PDB entry 2VBO | X-ray diffraction, 1.80 A resolution | chains A and C of the 4 polymer chains in the assembly

[Chain A]
Protein: DNA endonuclease I-crei
Organism: Chlamydomonas reinhardtii
Notes: EC 3.1.-.-
UniProtKB: P05725 (DNE1_CHLRE); numbering as in UniProt (aligned over 1-153)
Chain sequence (153 residues; row label = number of the first residue in the row):
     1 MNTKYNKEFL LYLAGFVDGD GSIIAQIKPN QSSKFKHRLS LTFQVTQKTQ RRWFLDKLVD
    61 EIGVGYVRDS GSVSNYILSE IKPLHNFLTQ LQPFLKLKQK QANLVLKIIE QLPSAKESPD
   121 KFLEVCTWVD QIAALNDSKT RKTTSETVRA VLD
Construct notes: conflict Ser33 (Tyr in P05725), Arg38 (Gln in P05725), Thr42 (Ala in P05725), Ser70 (Arg in P05725), Asn75 (Asp in P05725), Glu110 (Trp in P05725), Gln111 (Arg in P05725)
Bound ions: Ca2+ site 1: Gly19 (shared with 1 residue of chain B; DA15(C) of chain C; 1 residue of chain E); Ca2+ site 2: Asp20 (shared with 1 residue of chain B; DA14(C) of chain C; 1 residue of chain E); Ca2+ site 3: Ala134, Asn136
Curated features (UniProtKB/Swiss-Prot):
  - region (Interaction with DNA): Gln44 to Gln47, Ser138 to Thr143
  - binding site (Mg(2+)): Gly19, Asp20
  - mutagenesis: Asp20 (D20A/L/N: Loss of catalytic activity. Reduced affinity for DNA), Gln26 (Q26A/C: Alters the specificity of the endonuclease), Gln44 (Q44A/C/T/V/W: Alters the specificity of the endonuclease), Gln47 (Q47A/E/M: Loss of catalytic activity; Q47N: Strongly reduced affinity for DNA. No effect on catalytic activity), Arg68 (R68A: Loss of activity), Lys98 (K98A: Strongly reduced affinity for DNA. Increased catalytic activity; K98R: Strongly reduced affinity for DNA. No effect on catalytic activity), Ser138 (S138A: Reduced affinity for DNA. No effect on catalytic activity. Reduced cleavage; when associated with M-139), Lys139 (K139M: Reduced affinity for DNA. No effect on catalytic activity. Reduced cleavage; when associated with A-138), Lys142 (K142G: Reduced affinity for DNA. No effect on catalytic activity. Reduced cleavage; when associated with G-143), Thr143 (T143G: Reduced affinity for DNA. No effect on catalytic activity. Reduced cleavage; when associated with G-142)

[Chain C]
Molecule: 24-nt DNA strand
Sequence (24 nucleotides; numbered 1 to 24; the number before each row is that of its first residue):
     1 TTAGGATCCT TCAAAAAAGG CAGA
Bound ions: Ca2+ site 1: DA14 (shared with Asp20(A) of chain A; 1 residue of chain B; 1 residue of chain E); Ca2+ site 2: DA15 (shared with Gly19(A) of chain A; 1 residue of chain B; 1 residue of chain E)

[How chain A and chain C interact]
Pairs across the interface - 37 pairs, chain A then chain C:
  Gly19(A) - DA15(C)  phosphate contact
  Asp20(A) - DA14(C)  phosphate contact
  Asp20(A) - DA15(C)  phosphate contact
  Gly21(A) - DA15(C)  sugar contact
  Gly21(A) - DA16(C)  phosphate contact
  Ser22(A) - DA15(C)  sugar contact
  Ser22(A) - DA16(C)  hydrogen bond to the phosphate
  Ile24(A) - DA16(C)  base contact
  Ile24(A) - DA17(C)  phosphate contact
  Gln26(A) - DA17(C)  sugar contact
  Gln26(A) - DA18(C)  hydrogen bond to the phosphate
  Lys28(A) - DA18(C)  base contact
  Lys28(A) - DG19(C)  hydrogen bond to the base
  Arg38(A) - DG20(C)  base contact
  Gln44(A) - DA15(C)  base contact
  Gln44(A) - DA16(C)  hydrogen bond to the base
  Thr46(A) - DA14(C)  sugar contact
  Thr46(A) - DA15(C)  base contact
  Gln47(A) - DA14(C)  hydrogen bond to the phosphate
  Lys48(A) - DA13(C)  salt bridge to the phosphate
  Lys48(A) - DA14(C)  hydrogen bond to the phosphate
  Arg51(A) - DA14(C)  salt bridge to the phosphate
  Val73(A) - DA14(C)  base contact
  Lys98(A) - DA16(C)  salt bridge to the phosphate
  Ala133(A) - DA17(C)  phosphate contact
  Asn136(A) - DA16(C)  phosphate contact
  Asn136(A) - DA17(C)  hydrogen bond to the phosphate
  Asp137(A) - DA16(C)  hydrogen bond to the phosphate
  Ser138(A) - DA16(C)  phosphate contact
  Ser138(A) - DA17(C)  hydrogen bond to the phosphate
  Thr140(A) - DA17(C)  sugar contact
  Thr140(A) - DA18(C)  sugar contact
  Arg141(A) - DA17(C)  phosphate contact
  Arg141(A) - DA18(C)  phosphate contact
  Lys142(A) - DA17(C)  phosphate contact
  Lys142(A) - DA18(C)  hydrogen bond to the phosphate
  Thr143(A) - DA18(C)  hydrogen bond to the phosphate
Other interface residues (no listed pair), chain A (26 interface residues in all): Ile23, Ala25, Pro29
Other interface residues (no listed pair), chain C (9 interface residues in all): DC21

[In short]
Chain A and chain C form an interface of 26 and 9 residues respectively, with 11 hydrogen bonds and 3 salt
bridges. Polar contacts include Lys28(A)-DG19(C), Gln44(A)-DA16(C) and Ser22(A)-DA16(C). UniProt lists
Mg2+-binding residues Gly19(A) and Asp20(A) and 10 mutagenesis sites on chain A.
Here chain A is DNA endonuclease I-crei (Chlamydomonas reinhardtii) and chain C is a 24-nt DNA strand. Entry
2VBO (Molecular basis of human XPC gene recognition and cleavage by engineered homing endonuclease
heterodimers) was determined by X-ray diffraction together with 2VBJ, 2VBL and 2VBN from the same study.
